Entry 9IP3 (electron microscopy, 3.10 A resolution); this record covers chains A and B of the 5 polymer chains in the assembly.

Chain A:
Molecule: Maltose/maltodextrin-binding periplasmic protein, RNA-directed RNA polymerase L
From: Escherichia coli (strain K12)
Notes: EC 2.7.7.48, 3.6.1.-, 2.7.7.88, 2.1.1.375
UniProtKB: chimeric construct of P0AEX9, Q05318: residues -382 to -19 from P0AEX9 (MALE_ECOLI) positions 29-392 (UniProt number = residue number + 411); residues 1-1400 from Q05318 positions 1-1400 (same numbers)
Chain sequence (1839 residues; each row starts with the number of its first residue; numbers below 1 keep their minus sign (Met-428 is residue -428)):
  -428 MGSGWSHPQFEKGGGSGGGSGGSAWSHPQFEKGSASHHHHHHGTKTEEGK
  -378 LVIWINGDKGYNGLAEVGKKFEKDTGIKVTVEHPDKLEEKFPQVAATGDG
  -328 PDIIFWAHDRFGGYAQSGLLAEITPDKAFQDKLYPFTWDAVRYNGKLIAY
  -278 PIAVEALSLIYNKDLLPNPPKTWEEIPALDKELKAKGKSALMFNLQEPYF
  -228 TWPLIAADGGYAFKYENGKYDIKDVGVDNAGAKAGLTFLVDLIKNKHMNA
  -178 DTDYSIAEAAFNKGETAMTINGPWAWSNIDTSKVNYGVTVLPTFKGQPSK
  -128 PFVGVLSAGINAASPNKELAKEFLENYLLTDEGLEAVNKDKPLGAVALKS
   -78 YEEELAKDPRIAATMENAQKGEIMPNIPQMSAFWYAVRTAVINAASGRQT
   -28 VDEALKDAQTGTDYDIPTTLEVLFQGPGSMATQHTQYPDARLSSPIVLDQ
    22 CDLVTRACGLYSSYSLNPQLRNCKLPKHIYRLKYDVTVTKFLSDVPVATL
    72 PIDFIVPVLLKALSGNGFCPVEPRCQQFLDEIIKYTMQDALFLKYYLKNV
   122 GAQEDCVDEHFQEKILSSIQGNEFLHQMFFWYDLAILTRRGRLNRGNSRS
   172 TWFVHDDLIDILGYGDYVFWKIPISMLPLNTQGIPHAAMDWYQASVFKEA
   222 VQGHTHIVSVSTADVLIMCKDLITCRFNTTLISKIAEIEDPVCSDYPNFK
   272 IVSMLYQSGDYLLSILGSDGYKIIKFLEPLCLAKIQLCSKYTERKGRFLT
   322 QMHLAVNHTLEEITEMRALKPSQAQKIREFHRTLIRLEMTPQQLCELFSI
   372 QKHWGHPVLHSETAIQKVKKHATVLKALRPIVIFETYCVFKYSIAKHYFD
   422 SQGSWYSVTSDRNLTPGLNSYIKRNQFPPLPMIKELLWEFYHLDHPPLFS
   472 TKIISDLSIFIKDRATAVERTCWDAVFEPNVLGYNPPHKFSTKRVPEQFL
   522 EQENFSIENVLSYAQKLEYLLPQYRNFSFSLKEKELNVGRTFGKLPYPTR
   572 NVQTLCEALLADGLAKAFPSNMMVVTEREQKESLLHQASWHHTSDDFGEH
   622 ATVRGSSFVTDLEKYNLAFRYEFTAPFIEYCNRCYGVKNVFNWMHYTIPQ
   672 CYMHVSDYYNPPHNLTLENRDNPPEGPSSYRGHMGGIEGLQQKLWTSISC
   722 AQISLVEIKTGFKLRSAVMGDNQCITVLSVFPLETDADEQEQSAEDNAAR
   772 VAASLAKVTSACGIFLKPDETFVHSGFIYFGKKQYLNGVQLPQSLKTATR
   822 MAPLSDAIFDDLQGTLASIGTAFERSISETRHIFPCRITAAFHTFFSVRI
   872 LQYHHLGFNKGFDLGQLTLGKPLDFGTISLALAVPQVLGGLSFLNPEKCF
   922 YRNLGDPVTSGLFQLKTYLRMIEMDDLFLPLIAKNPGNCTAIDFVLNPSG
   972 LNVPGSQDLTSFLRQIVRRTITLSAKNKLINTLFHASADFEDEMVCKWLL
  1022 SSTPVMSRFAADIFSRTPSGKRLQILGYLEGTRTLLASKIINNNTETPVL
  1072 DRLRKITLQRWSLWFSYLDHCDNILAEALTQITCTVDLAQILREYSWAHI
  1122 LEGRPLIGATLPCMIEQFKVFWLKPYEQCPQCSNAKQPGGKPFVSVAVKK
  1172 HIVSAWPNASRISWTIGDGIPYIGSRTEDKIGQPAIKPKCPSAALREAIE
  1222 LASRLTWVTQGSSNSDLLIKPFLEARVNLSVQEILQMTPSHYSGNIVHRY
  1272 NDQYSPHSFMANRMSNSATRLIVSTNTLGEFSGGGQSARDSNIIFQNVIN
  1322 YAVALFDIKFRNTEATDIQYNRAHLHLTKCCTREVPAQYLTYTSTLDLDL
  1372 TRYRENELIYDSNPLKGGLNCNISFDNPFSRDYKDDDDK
Disordered / not traced: -428 to 5, 612-621, 1195-1203, 1305-1308, 1394-1410
Disulfide bonds: Cys1105-Cys1352
Differences from the reference sequence: initiating methionine (-428); expression tag (-427 to -383, 1401-1410); linker (-18 to 0)
Ion coordination: Zn2+: Cys1150, Cys1153, His1345, His1347
UniProt features mapped onto this chain:
  - motif: Gly741 to Gln744 (Essential for both viral transcription and replication)

Chain B:
Molecule: Maltose/maltodextrin-binding periplasmic protein, Polymerase cofactor VP35
From: Escherichia coli (strain K12)
UniProtKB: chimeric construct of P0AEX9, Q05127: residues -302 to 61 from P0AEX9 (MALE_ECOLI) positions 29-392 (UniProt number = residue number + 331); residues 80-340 from Q05127 positions 80-340 (same numbers)
Chain sequence (657 residues; each row starts with the number of its first residue; numbers below 1 keep their minus sign (Met-316 is residue -316)):
  -316 MGSSHHHHHHGTKTEEGKLVIWINGDKGYNGLAEVGKKFEKDTGIKVTVE
  -266 HPDKLEEKFPQVAATGDGPDIIFWAHDRFGGYAQSGLLAEITPDKAFQDK
  -216 LYPFTWDAVRYNGKLIAYPIAVEALSLIYNKDLLPNPPKTWEEIPALDKE
  -166 LKAKGKSALMFNLQEPYFTWPLIAADGGYAFKYENGKYDIKDVGVDNAGA
  -116 KAGLTFLVDLIKNKHMNADTDYSIAEAAFNKGETAMTINGPWAWSNIDTS
   -66 KVNYGVTVLPTFKGQPSKPFVGVLSAGINAASPNKELAKEFLENYLLTDE
   -16 GLEAVNKDKPLGAVALKSYEEELAKDPRIAATMENAQKGEIMPNIPQMSA
    34 FWYAVRTAVINAASGRQTVDEALKDAQTGTDYDIPTTENLYFQGGSNHSF
    84 EEVVQTLASLATVVQQQTIASESLEQRITSLENGLKPVYDMAKTISSLNR
   134 VCAEMVAKYDLLVMTTGRATATAAATEAYWAEHGQPPPGPSLYEESAIRG
   184 KIESRDETVPQSVREAFNNLNSTTSLTEENFGKPDISAKDLRNIMYDHLP
   234 GFGTAFHQLVQVICKLGKDSNSLDIIHAEFQASLAEGDSPQCALIQITKR
   284 VPIFQDAAPPVIHIRSRGDIPRACQKSLRPVPPSPKIDRGWVCVFQLQDG
   334 KTLGLKI
Disordered / not traced: -316 to 122
Differences from the reference sequence: initiating methionine (-316); expression tag (-315 to -303); linker (62-79)
UniProt features mapped onto this chain:
  - modified residue: Ser187 (Phosphoserine), Ser205 (Phosphoserine), Thr206 (Phosphothreonine), Thr207 (Phosphothreonine), Ser208 (Phosphoserine), Thr210 (Phosphothreonine), Ser310 (Phosphoserine), Ser317 (Phosphoserine)
  - cross-link: Lys309 (Glycyl lysine isopeptide (Lys-Gly) (interchain with G-Cter in ubiquitin))

Chain A / chain B interface:
Contacting residue pairs - 82 pairs, chain A then chain B:
  Tyr312(A) - Gln264(B)
  Tyr312(A) - Ala268(B)  hydrophobic
  Arg315(A) - Glu211(B)  hydrogen bond (side chain-backbone)
  Arg315(A) - Phe214(B)  hydrogen bond (side chain-backbone)
  Arg318(A) - Glu212(B)
  Arg318(A) - Phe214(B)  hydrogen bond (side chain-backbone)
  Arg318(A) - Gly215(B)  hydrogen bond (side chain-backbone)
  Arg318(A) - Lys216(B)
  Arg318(A) - Pro217(B)
  Thr321(A) - Pro217(B)
  Thr321(A) - His260(B)
  Thr321(A) - Gln264(B)  hydrogen bond
  Gln322(A) - Pro217(B)
  His324(A) - Ile227(B)
  His324(A) - Asp230(B)  salt bridge
  Leu325(A) - Pro217(B)  hydrophobic
  Leu325(A) - Asp223(B)
  Leu325(A) - Ile227(B)  hydrophobic
  Asn328(A) - Asn226(B)
  Asn328(A) - Asp230(B)
  His329(A) - Asp223(B)  salt bridge
  Glu332(A) - Asn226(B)
  Gln346(A) - Phe235(B)
  His352(A) - Asp230(B)  salt bridge
  Arg353(A) - Asp230(B)  salt bridge
  Ile356(A) - His231(B)
  Arg357(A) - Asp230(B)  hydrogen bond (side chain-backbone)
  Arg357(A) - His231(B)  hydrogen bond (side chain-backbone)
  Arg357(A) - Leu232(B)  hydrogen bond (side chain-backbone)
  Arg357(A) - Pro233(B)
  Leu396(A) - Pro169(B)  hydrophobic
  Leu396(A) - Ala199(B)  hydrophobic
  Ala398(A) - Ala199(B)
  Ala398(A) - Leu203(B)  hydrophobic
  Arg400(A) - Glu178(B)  salt bridge
  Arg400(A) - Leu203(B)
  Arg400(A) - Thr207(B)  hydrogen bond
  Pro401(A) - Leu145(B)  hydrophobic
  Ile402(A) - Lys141(B)
  Phe405(A) - Ala140(B)
  Phe405(A) - Lys141(B)
  Phe405(A) - Leu144(B)  hydrophobic
  Tyr408(A) - Leu144(B)  hydrophobic
  Asn434(A) - Asn132(B)  hydrogen bond
  Leu435(A) - Ala136(B)
  Pro437(A) - Asn132(B)
  Trp459(A) - Arg133(B)
  Trp459(A) - Ala136(B)  hydrophobic
  Trp459(A) - Glu137(B)
  Glu460(A) - Arg133(B)  salt bridge
  Tyr462(A) - Ala140(B)  hydrophobic
  Tyr462(A) - Asp143(B)  hydrogen bond
  Tyr462(A) - Leu144(B)
  Tyr462(A) - Met147(B)
  His463(A) - Ala136(B)  hydrogen bond (side chain-backbone)
  His463(A) - Val139(B)
  His463(A) - Ala140(B)
  Glu643(A) - Thr148(B)
  Glu643(A) - Pro173(B)
  Ala646(A) - Met147(B)
  Pro647(A) - Met147(B)  hydrophobic
  Pro647(A) - Thr148(B)
  Asp767(A) - Glu211(B)
  Ala770(A) - Glu211(B)
  Arg771(A) - Glu211(B)  salt bridge
  Ala773(A) - Phe214(B)  hydrophobic
  Ala774(A) - Leu209(B)
  Ala774(A) - Thr210(B)
  Ala774(A) - Phe214(B)  hydrophobic
  Ala777(A) - Thr206(B)  hydrogen bond (backbone-side chain)
  Ala777(A) - Leu209(B)  hydrophobic
  Ala777(A) - Phe214(B)  hydrophobic
  Lys778(A) - Thr206(B)  hydrogen bond (backbone-side chain)
  Lys778(A) - Thr207(B)  hydrogen bond (side chain-backbone)
  Lys778(A) - Leu209(B)  hydrogen bond (side chain-backbone)
  Ser781(A) - Leu203(B)
  Ser781(A) - Thr206(B)
  Ala782(A) - Leu203(B)  hydrophobic
  Phe786(A) - Asn202(B)
  Phe786(A) - Leu203(B)
  Pro789(A) - Phe214(B)  hydrophobic
  Thr792(A) - Phe214(B)
Interface residues without a listed pair, chain A (50 interface residues in all): Arg349, Lys397, Leu399, Ile404, Tyr642, Glu650
Interface residues without a listed pair, chain B (46 interface residues in all): Leu175, Ser195, Val196, Phe200, Asn213, Asp218, Ile219
From the paper, about this interface:
  - pairs named by the authors: His324(A)-Asp230(B) (hydrogen bond), Arg349(A)-Asp230(B), Arg353(A)-Asp230(B) (hydrogen bond), Arg357(A)-Asp230(B) (hydrogen bond)

Overview:
50 residues of chain A and 46 residues of chain B are in contact; the contacts include 16 hydrogen bonds and 7
salt bridges. Among the polar pairs are His324(A)-Asp230(B), His329(A)-Asp223(B) and His352(A)-Asp230(B). The
paper describes hydrogen bonds between His324(A) and Asp230(B), Arg353(A) and Asp230(B) and Arg357(A) and
Asp230(B); a contact between Arg349(A) and Asp230(B).
Chain A is Maltose/maltodextrin-binding periplasmic protein, RNA-directed RNA polymerase L and chain B is
Maltose/maltodextrin-binding periplasmic protein, Polymerase cofactor VP35, both from Escherichia coli (strain
K12); the structure, Cryo-EM structure of the RNA-dependent RNA polymerase complex in a compact conformation
from Ebola virus, was determined by electron microscopy, deposited together with 9IP2 and 9IP4.
